Entry 7N3V (X-ray diffraction, 1.83 A resolution); this record covers chain A.

Chain A:
Name: LmcA
Source organism: Mycolicibacterium smegmatis
Reference sequence: A0A653FIR1 (A0A653FIR1_MYCSM); numbering as in UniProt (aligned over 30-323)
Chain sequence (310 residues; each row starts with the number of its first residue):
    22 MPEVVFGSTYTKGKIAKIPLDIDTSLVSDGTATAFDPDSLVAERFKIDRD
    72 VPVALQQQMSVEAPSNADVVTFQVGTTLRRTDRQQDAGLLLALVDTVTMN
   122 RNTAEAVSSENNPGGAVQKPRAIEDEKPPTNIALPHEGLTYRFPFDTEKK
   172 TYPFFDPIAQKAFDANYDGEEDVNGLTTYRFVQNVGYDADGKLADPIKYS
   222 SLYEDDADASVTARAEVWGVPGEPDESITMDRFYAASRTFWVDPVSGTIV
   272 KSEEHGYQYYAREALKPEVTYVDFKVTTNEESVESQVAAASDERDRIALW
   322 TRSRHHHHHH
Disordered / not traced: 22-35, 129-154, 328-331
Construct notes: expression tag (22-29, 324-331)
From the paper describing this entry:
  - contacts within the chain: Arg163-Glu314 (salt bridge), Gln181-Tyr224, Ala228-Tyr292, Asp229-Tyr281 (hydrogen bond)
  - conformationally variable residues (order/disorder transition): Ser129 to Ala154

Overview:
From the paper: conformational variability at Ser129; contacts within the chain involving Arg163, Glu314 and
Gln181 among others.
Chain A is LmcA (Mycolicibacterium smegmatis); the structure, Crystal structure of Mycobacterium smegmatis
LmcA, was determined by X-ray diffraction together with 7SHW from the same study.
